Entry 4LJR (X-ray diffraction, 1.80 A resolution); this record covers chains B and C of the 4 polymer chains in the assembly.

# Chain B
Name: DNA processing chain A
Source organism: Helicobacter pylori
UniProtKB: O25100 (O25100_HELPY); residue numbers follow UniProt; this construct covers 5-217
Chain sequence (221 residues; each row starts with the number of its first residue):
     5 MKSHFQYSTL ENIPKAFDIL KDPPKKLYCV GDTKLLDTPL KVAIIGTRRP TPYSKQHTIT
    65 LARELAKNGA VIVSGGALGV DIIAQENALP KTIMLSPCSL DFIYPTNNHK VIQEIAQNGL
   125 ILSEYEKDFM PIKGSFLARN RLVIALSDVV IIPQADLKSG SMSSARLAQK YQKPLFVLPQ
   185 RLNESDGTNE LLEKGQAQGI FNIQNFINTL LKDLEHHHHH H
Not modelled in the structure: 218-225
Construct notes: expression tag (218-225)
From the paper describing this entry:
  - binding site for single-stranded DNA (chain C): His-8, Phe-9, Gln-10, Tyr-11, Arg-52, Tyr-108, Pro-135, Lys-137, Phe-140, Arg-143, Asn-144, Gly-164
  - conformationally variable residues (side-chain flip): Arg-52
  - mutagenesis - H8E, Y11E: unchanged binding to single-stranded DNA (chain C)
  - mutagenesis - R52E (315-fold), Y108E (10-fold), K137E (230-fold), F140E, R143E (173-fold): decreased binding to single-stranded DNA (chain C)
  - mutagenesis - R52E/K137E, R52E/R143E, K137E/R143E: abolished binding to single-stranded DNA (chain C)
  - binding site for single-stranded DNA (chain C): Phe-140 to Asn-144 (by similarity / conservation)

# Chain C
Molecule: single-stranded DNA
Sequence (35 nucleotides; numbered 1 to 35; the number before each row is that of its first residue):
     1 TTTTTTTTTT TTTTTTTTTT TTTTTTTTTT TTTTT
Not modelled in the structure: 7-35

# How chain B and chain C interact
Residue-residue contacts - 20 pairs, chain B then chain C:
  Arg-52(B) / DT1(C)  hydrogen bond to the base
  Arg-52(B) / DT4(C)  salt bridge to the phosphate
  Arg-52(B) / DT5(C)  salt bridge to the phosphate
  Ala-81(B) / DT5(C)  base contact
  Tyr-108(B) / DT4(C)  hydrogen bond to the phosphate
  Tyr-108(B) / DT5(C)  base contact
  Met-134(B) / DT4(C)  base contact
  Pro-135(B) / DT4(C)  hydrogen bond to the base
  Ile-136(B) / DT4(C)  base contact
  Lys-137(B) / DT5(C)  phosphate contact
  Lys-137(B) / DT6(C)  salt bridge to the phosphate
  Phe-140(B) / DT4(C)  base contact
  Phe-140(B) / DT5(C)  stacking on the base
  Leu-141(B) / DT6(C)  sugar contact
  Arg-143(B) / DT5(C)  base contact
  Asn-144(B) / DT5(C)  hydrogen bond to the base
  Lys-162(B) / DT6(C)  base contact
  Ser-163(B) / DT6(C)  sugar contact
  Gly-164(B) / DT5(C)  base contact
  Ser-167(B) / DT6(C)  sugar contact
Also at the interface, not in a pair above, chain B (16 interface residues in all): Arg-53

# Overview
16 residues of chain B and 4 residues of chain C are in contact, with 4 hydrogen bonds, 3 salt bridges and 1
aromatic stacking contact. Among the polar pairs are Arg-52(B)/DT1(C), Pro-135(B)/DT4(C) and
Asn-144(B)/DT5(C). The paper reports a binding site for single-stranded DNA (chain C) at His-8(B), Phe-9(B)
and Gln-10(B) among others; R52E, Y108E and K137E of chain B, among others, reduce binding to single-stranded
DNA (chain C); 10 substitutions were tested in all.
Here chain B is DNA processing chain A (Helicobacter pylori) and chain C is single-stranded DNA. Entry 4LJR
(Structural insights into the unique single-stranded DNA binding mode of DNA processing protein A from
Helicobacter ...) was determined by X-ray diffraction, deposited together with 4LJK and 4LJL.
